9OUT - chains E and G of the 15 polymer chains in the assembly; structure by electron microscopy, 4.30 A resolution (low resolution: residue-level contacts below are approximate; hydrogen-bond / salt-bridge calls are withheld).

# Chain E (and G)
Molecule: Speckle-type POZ protein
Organism: Homo sapiens
Notes: chain G of this document is another copy of the same molecule, construct and numbering; everything in this record applies to it too
Reference sequence: O43791 (SPOP_HUMAN); numbering as in UniProt (aligned over 1-374)
Sequence (374 residues; numbered 1 to 374; the number before each row is that of its first residue):
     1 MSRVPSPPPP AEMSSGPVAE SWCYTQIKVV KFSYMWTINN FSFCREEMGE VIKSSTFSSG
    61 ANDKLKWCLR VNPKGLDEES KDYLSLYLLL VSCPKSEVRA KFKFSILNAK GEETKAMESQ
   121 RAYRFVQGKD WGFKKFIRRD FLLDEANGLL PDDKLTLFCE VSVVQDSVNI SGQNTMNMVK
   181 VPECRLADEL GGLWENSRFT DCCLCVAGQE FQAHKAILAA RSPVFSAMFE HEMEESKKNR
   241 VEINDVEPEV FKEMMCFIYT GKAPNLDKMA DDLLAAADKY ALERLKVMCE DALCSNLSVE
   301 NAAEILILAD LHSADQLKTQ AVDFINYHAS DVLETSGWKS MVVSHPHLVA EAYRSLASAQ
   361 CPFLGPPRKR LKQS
Not modelled in the structure: 1-29, 165-374 (chain G: 1-15, 176-374)
From the paper describing this entry:
  - disease-associated variants - E47K (14 +/- 2-fold), E78K (18 +/- 4-fold): increased binding to BRD3
  - disease-associated variants - E47K, E78K: unchanged binding to BRD3 peptide
  - disease-associated variants - E47K, E78K: increased binding to Cul3/Rbx1 complex
  - mutagenesis - V51E: unchanged binding to Cul3
  - mutagenesis - M48I/E78K, R70Q/E78K, E78K/G128S, E78K/K134N, S96R: unchanged catalytic activity on BRD3
  - disease-associated variants - E47K, E78K: increased catalytic activity on BRD3
  - mutagenesis - V51E: decreased catalytic activity on BRD3
  - mutagenesis - D77E: increased catalytic activity
  - disease-associated variants - E47K, E78K: decreased localization to nuclear speckles
  - mutagenesis - V51E: unchanged localization to nuclear speckles
  - disease-associated variants - M48I, R70L, R70Q, G128S, K134N: decreased catalytic activity
  - disease-associated variants - M48I, G128S: unchanged binding to peptide
  - disease-associated variants - K134N (11-fold): decreased binding to substrate peptide
  - disease-associated variants - K134N (11-fold): decreased binding to full-length SPOP K134N

# Chain E / chain G interface
Residue-residue contacts (7; chain E residue first):
  M35(E) with W22(G)
  W36(E) with T25(G)
  N39(E) with T25(G)
  N40(E) with I27(G)
  S55(E) with C23(G); S171(G)
  F158(E) with P17(G)
Also at the interface, not in a pair above, chain E (12 interface residues in all): S33, Y34, F43, R45, S58, G60
Also at the interface, not in a pair above, chain G (12 interface residues in all): A19, E20, S21, Q26, R99, K101

# Summary
The chain E/chain G interface involves 12 residues from each chain. From the paper: M48I, R70L and R70Q of
chain E, among others, reduce catalytic activity; E47K and E78K of chain E increase binding to BRD3; 14
substitutions were tested in all.
Chain E and chain G are both Speckle-type POZ protein (Homo sapiens); the structure, SPOP double donut locally
refined MATH domains, was determined by electron microscopy (same publication as 9OUU and 9OUW).
